Entry 4TSC (X-ray diffraction, 1.92 A resolution); this record covers chains A and L of the 3 polymer chains in the assembly.

Chain A:
Molecule: Lysozyme C
Source organism: Gallus gallus
Notes: EC 3.2.1.17
UniProtKB: P00698 (LYSC_CHICK); residues 1-129 here correspond to UniProt positions 19-147 (UniProt number = residue number + 18)
Amino-acid sequence (129 residues; row label = number of the first residue in the row):
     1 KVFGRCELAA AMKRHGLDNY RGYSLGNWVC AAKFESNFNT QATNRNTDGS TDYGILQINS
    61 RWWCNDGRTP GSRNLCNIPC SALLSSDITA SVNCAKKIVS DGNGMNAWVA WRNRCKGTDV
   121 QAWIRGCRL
Disulfides: Cys-6/Cys-127, Cys-30/Cys-115, Cys-64/Cys-80, Cys-76/Cys-94

Chain L:
Molecule: FAb Light Chain
Source organism: Homo sapiens
Notes: antibody fragment or engineered binder
Amino-acid sequence (217 residues; numbered 1 to 212 plus 6 insertion-coded residues; 1 number in that range is skipped by the numbering (no residue carries it; nothing is unmodelled there); the number before each row is that of its first residue; a row labelled like 27A-27C holds insertion residues (27A, then the next letters in order)):
     1 QSVLTQPPS
    11 VSGAPGQRVS ISCTGRS
27A-27C SNI
    28 GAGYDVHWYQ QLPGKAPKLL IYGNTNRPSG VPVRFSGSMS GTSASLAITG LQAEDEADYY
    88 CQSYDSSL
95A-95B SG
    96 SVFGGGTKLT VL
  107A G
   108 QPKAAPSVTL FPPSSEELQA NKATLVCLIS DFYPGAVTVA WKADSSPVKA GVETTTPSKQ
   168 SNNKYAASSY LSLTPEQWKS HRSYSCQVTH EGSTVEKTVA PTECS
Disordered / not traced: 210-212
Disulfides: Cys-23/Cys-88, Cys-134/Cys-193

How chain A and chain L interact:
Pairs across the interface - 18 pairs, chain A then chain L:
  Gly-102(A) / Ser-95A(L)  hydrogen bond (backbone-side chain)
  Asn-103(A) / Tyr-91(L)  hydrogen bond
  Asn-103(A) / Ser-93(L)  hydrogen bond (side chain-backbone)
  Asn-103(A) / Ser-95A(L)  hydrogen bond
  Asn-106(A) / Tyr-31(L)  hydrogen bond (backbone-side chain)
  Asn-106(A) / Tyr-91(L)  hydrogen bond
  Val-109(A) / Ala-29(L)
  Val-109(A) / Gly-30(L)
  Val-109(A) / Tyr-31(L)
  Arg-112(A) / Tyr-31(L)
  Arg-112(A) / Asp-32(L)  hydrogen bond (side chain-backbone)
  Arg-112(A) / His-34(L)
  Arg-112(A) / Gln-89(L)
  Arg-112(A) / Ser-90(L)
  Arg-112(A) / Tyr-91(L)
  Asn-113(A) / Gly-30(L)
  Asn-113(A) / Tyr-31(L)
  Asn-113(A) / Asp-32(L)  hydrogen bond
Also at the interface, not in a pair above, chain A (8 interface residues in all): Ala-107, Lys-116
Also at the interface, not in a pair above, chain L (11 interface residues in all): Asp-92

Summary:
8 residues of chain A and 11 residues of chain L are in contact; the contacts include 8 hydrogen bonds. Polar
contacts include Gly-102(A)/Ser-95A(L), Asn-103(A)/Tyr-91(L) and Asn-103(A)/Ser-93(L).
Chain A is Lysozyme C (Gallus gallus) and chain L is FAb Light Chain (Homo sapiens); the structure, Structure
of a lysozyme antibody complex, was determined by X-ray diffraction.
